PDB entry 9G8S | electron microscopy, 3.96 A resolution | chains S and k of the 51 polymer chains in the assembly

# Chain S
Name: Peptidoglycan-binding LysM protein
Organism: Clostridioides phage phiCD508
Reference sequence: J9QE19 (J9QE19_9CAUD); the construct lacks a stretch of the UniProt sequence, so the offset changes along the chain: 1-215 = UniProt 1-215; 216-222 = UniProt 217-223
Amino-acid sequence (223 residues; numbered 1 to 222 plus 1 insertion-coded residue; the number before each row is that of its first residue):
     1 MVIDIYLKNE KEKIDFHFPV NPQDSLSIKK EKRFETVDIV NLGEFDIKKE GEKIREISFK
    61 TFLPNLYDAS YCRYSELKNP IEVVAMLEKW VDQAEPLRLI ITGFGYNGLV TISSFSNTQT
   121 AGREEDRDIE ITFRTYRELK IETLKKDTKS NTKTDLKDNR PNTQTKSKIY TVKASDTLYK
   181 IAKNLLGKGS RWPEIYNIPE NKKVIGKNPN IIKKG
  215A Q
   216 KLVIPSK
Not modelled in the structure: 1, 66-77, 142-153, 215A

# Chain k
Name: XkdS-related protein
Organism: Clostridioides phage phiCD508
Reference sequence: J9QEB8 (J9QEB8_9CAUD); numbering as in UniProt (aligned over 24-148)
Amino-acid sequence (125 residues; numbered 24 to 148; the number before each row is that of its first residue):
    24 LDLKGSFLFD FEKGEFVKNA DGTLKKCDKV QAYKQWCQKA ILTPRYKKAA YTNIYGSEIK
    84 DLIASNLSQS AKELEITRLI KETILVHPYT KEVGEFSFNW LENSRLVEYE FDVLTIDDEN
   144 IVIDG

# Interface between chain S and chain k
Residue-residue contacts (38; chain S residue first):
  Tyr-6(S) / Ser-91(k)
  Lys-8(S) / Leu-90(k)
  Arg-98(S) / Glu-98(k)  salt bridge
  Arg-98(S) / Arg-101(k)
  Ile-100(S) / Leu-90(k)  hydrophobic
  Ile-101(S) / Leu-97(k)
  Thr-102(S) / Ser-91(k)
  Thr-102(S) / Ser-93(k)
  Thr-102(S) / Ala-94(k)
  Thr-102(S) / Leu-97(k)
  Gly-105(S) / Leu-97(k)
  Tyr-106(S) / Leu-97(k)
  Asn-107(S) / Leu-97(k)  hydrogen bond (side chain-backbone)
  Asn-107(S) / Glu-98(k)
  Asn-107(S) / Arg-101(k)
  Thr-154(S) / Leu-24(k)
  Thr-154(S) / Leu-26(k)
  Thr-154(S) / Pro-111(k)
  Asp-155(S) / Pro-111(k)
  Leu-156(S) / Trp-59(k)  hydrophobic
  Leu-156(S) / Val-109(k)
  Lys-157(S) / Ile-77(k)
  Lys-157(S) / Val-109(k)  hydrogen bond (backbone-backbone)
  Asp-158(S) / Ile-77(k)
  Asn-159(S) / Leu-108(k)  hydrogen bond (side chain-backbone)
  Arg-160(S) / Arg-68(k)
  Arg-160(S) / Ile-77(k)  hydrogen bond (side chain-backbone)
  Arg-160(S) / Gly-79(k)  hydrogen bond (side chain-backbone)
  Arg-160(S) / Glu-81(k)  salt bridge
  Arg-160(S) / Glu-105(k)  salt bridge
  Arg-160(S) / Thr-106(k)
  Arg-160(S) / Val-109(k)
  Pro-161(S) / Arg-68(k)  hydrogen bond (backbone-side chain)
  Pro-161(S) / Tyr-69(k)
  Pro-161(S) / Glu-105(k)
  Gln-164(S) / Tyr-69(k)
  Lys-183(S) / Ala-72(k)  hydrogen bond (side chain-backbone)
  Lys-183(S) / Tyr-74(k)  hydrogen bond (side chain-backbone)
Interface residues without a listed pair, chain S (23 interface residues in all): Asp-4, Asp-15, Asn-162, Asn-184
Interface residues without a listed pair, chain k (26 interface residues in all): Asp-25, Asn-76, Tyr-78, His-110

# Overview
Chain S and chain k form an interface of 23 and 26 residues respectively; the contacts include 8 hydrogen
bonds and 3 salt bridges. Polar pairs include Arg-98(S)/Glu-98(k), Arg-160(S)/Glu-81(k) and
Arg-160(S)/Glu-105(k).
Here chain S is Peptidoglycan-binding LysM protein and chain k is XkdS-related protein, both from
Clostridioides phage phiCD508. Entry 9G8S (C3 reconstruction of extended phiCD508 needle) was determined by
electron microscopy together with 9GB0, 9GB1, 9GB2, 9GB5 and 9GB7 from the same study.
